Entry 4LN6 (X-ray diffraction, 2.12 A resolution); this record covers chains B and E of the 6 polymer chains in the assembly.

== Chain B ==
Protein: Hemagglutinin
Organism: Influenza A virus
Notes: fragment: HA2 subunit residues 340-517
Chain sequence (181 residues; numbered 1 to 181; the number before each row is that of its first residue):
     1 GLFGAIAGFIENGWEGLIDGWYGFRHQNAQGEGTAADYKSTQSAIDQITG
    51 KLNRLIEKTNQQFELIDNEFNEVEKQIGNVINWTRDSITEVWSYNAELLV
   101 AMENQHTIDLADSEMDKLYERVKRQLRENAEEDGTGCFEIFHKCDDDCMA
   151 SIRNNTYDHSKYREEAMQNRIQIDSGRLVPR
Disordered / not traced: 1-4, 172-181
Cystine bridges: Cys144-Cys148
Covalently attached groups: N-acetylglucosamine (NAG) linked to Asn82
Reported in the primary citation:
  - post-translational modification sites: Asn82

== Chain E ==
Protein: Hemagglutinin
Organism: Influenza A virus
Notes: fragment: HA1 subunit residues 19-339
Chain sequence (325 residues; each row starts with the number of its first residue; numbers below 1 keep their minus sign (Ala-3 is residue -3)):
    -3 ADPGDKICLGHHAVSNGTKVNTLTERGVEVVNATETVERTNIPRICSKGK
    47 RTVDLGQCGLLGTITGPPQCDQFLEFSADLIIERREGSDVCYPGKFVNEE
    97 ALRQILRESGGIDKEAMGFTYSGIRTNGATSACRRSGSSFYAEMKWLLSN
   147 TDNAAFPQMTKSYKNTRKSPALIVWGIHHSVSTAEQTKLYGSGNKLVTVG
   197 SSNYQQSFVPSPGARPQVNGLSGRIDFHWLMLNPNDTVTFSFNGAFIAPD
   247 RASFLRGKSMGIQSGVQVDANCEGDCYHSGGTIISNLPFQNIDSRAVGKC
   297 PRYVKQRSLLLATGMKNVPEIPKGR
Disordered / not traced: -3 to 0, 317-321
Cystine bridges: Cys42-Cys268, Cys54-Cys66, Cys87-Cys129, Cys272-Cys296
Covalently attached groups: N-acetylglucosamine (NAG) linked to Asn12, Asn28
Metal / ion sites: Ca2+: Glu71, Asp109, Lys110
Reported in the primary citation:
  - post-translational modification sites: Asn12, Asn28, Asn231
  - specificity-determining residues: Leu217

== How chain B and chain E interact ==
Contacting residue pairs - 9 pairs, chain B then chain E:
  Asp46(B) with Thr20(E)
  Gln47(B) with Thr20(E)
  Gly50(B) with Thr20(E)
  Lys51(B) with Leu19(E)
  Arg54(B) with Thr18(E); Leu19(E), hydrogen bond (side chain-backbone)
  Met102(B) with Leu19(E), hydrophobic
  Glu103(B) with Leu19(E)
  His106(B) with Thr20(E)
Also at the interface, not in a pair above, chain B (10 interface residues in all): Thr59, Leu110
Also at the interface, not in a pair above, chain E (4 interface residues in all): Lys301

== In short ==
Chain B and chain E form an interface of 10 and 4 residues respectively; the contacts include 1 hydrogen bond.
Its one hydrogen-bonded contact is Arg54(B)-Leu19(E). N-acetylglucosamine is covalently linked to Asn82(B).
Covalently linked N-acetylglucosamine: at Asn12(E) and Asn28(E). From the paper: the specificity determinant
Leu217(E); modification sites Asn82(B) and Asn12(E) among others.
Chain B is Hemagglutinin and chain E is Hemagglutinin, both from Influenza A virus; the structure, The crystal
structure of hemagglutinin from a h7n9 influenza virus (a/shanghai/2/2013), was determined by X-ray
diffraction together with 4LN3, 4LN4 and 4LN8 from the same study.
